PDB entry 9BYQ | electron microscopy, 2.20 A resolution | chains A and D of the 6 polymer chains in the assembly

Chain A (and D):
Name: Major DNA-binding protein
Organism: human gammaherpesvirus 4
Notes: chain D of this document is another copy of the same molecule, construct and numbering; everything in this record applies to it too
Reference sequence: P03227 (DNBI_EBVB9); numbering as in UniProt (aligned over 1-1128)
Amino-acid sequence (1128 residues; numbered 1 to 1128; the number before each row is that of its first residue):
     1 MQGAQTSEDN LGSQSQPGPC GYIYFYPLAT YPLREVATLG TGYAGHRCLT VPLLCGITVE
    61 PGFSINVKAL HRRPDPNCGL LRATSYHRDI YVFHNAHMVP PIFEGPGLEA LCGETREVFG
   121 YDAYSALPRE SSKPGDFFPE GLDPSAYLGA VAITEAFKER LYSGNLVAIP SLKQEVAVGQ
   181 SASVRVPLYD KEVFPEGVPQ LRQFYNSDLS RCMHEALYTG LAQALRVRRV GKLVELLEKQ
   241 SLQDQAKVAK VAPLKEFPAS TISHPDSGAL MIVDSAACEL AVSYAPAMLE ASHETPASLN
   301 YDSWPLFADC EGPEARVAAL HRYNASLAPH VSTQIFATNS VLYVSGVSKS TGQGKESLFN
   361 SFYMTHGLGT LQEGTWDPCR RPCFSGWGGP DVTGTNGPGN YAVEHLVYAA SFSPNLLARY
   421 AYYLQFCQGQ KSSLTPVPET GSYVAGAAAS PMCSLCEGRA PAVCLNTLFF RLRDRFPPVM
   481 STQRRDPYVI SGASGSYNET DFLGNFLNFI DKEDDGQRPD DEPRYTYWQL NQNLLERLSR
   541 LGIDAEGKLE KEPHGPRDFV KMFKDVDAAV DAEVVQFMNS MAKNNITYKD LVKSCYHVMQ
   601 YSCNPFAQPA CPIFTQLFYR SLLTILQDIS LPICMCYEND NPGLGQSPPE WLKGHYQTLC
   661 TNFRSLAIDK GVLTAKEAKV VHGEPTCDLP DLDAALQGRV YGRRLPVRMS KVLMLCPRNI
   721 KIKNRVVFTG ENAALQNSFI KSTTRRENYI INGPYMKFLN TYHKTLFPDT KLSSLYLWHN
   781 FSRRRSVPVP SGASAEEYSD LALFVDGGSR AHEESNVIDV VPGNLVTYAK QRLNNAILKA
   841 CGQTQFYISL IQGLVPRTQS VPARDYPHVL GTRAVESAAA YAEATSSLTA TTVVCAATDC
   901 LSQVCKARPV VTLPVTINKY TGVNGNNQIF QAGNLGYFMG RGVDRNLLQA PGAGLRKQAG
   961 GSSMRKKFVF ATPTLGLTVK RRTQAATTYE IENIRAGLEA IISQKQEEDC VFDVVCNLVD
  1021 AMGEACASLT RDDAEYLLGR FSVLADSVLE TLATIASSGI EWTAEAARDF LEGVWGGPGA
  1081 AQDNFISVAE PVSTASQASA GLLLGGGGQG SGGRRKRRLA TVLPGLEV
Not modelled in the structure: 1-8, 351-355, 391-393, 433-436, 511-524, 950-962, 982-1128
Metal / ion sites: Zn2+: Cys453, Cys456, Cys464
Curated features (UniProtKB/Swiss-Prot):
  - region: Leu1104 to Val1128 (Required for nuclear localization)

Chain A / chain D interface:
Pairs across the interface - 15 pairs, chain A then chain D:
  Asn585(A) with Asn585(D), hydrogen bond
  Tyr637(A) with Gln657(D)
  Gly654(A) with Gln657(D)
  Gln657(A) with Gly654(D), hydrogen bond (side chain-backbone); Thr658(D), hydrogen bond
  Thr658(A) with Gln657(D), hydrogen bond; Thr658(D), hydrogen bond; Thr661(D)
  Thr661(A) with Thr658(D); Asn662(D)
  Asn662(A) with Thr661(D)
  Asp669(A) with Asn927(D)
  Lys670(A) with Gln928(D), hydrogen bond
  Asn927(A) with Asp669(D)
  Gln928(A) with Lys670(D), hydrogen bond
Also at the interface, not in a pair above, chain A (16 interface residues in all): Lys247, Asp640, Asn641, His655, Ser665
Also at the interface, not in a pair above, chain D (15 interface residues in all): Lys247, Tyr637, Asn641, His655, Leu713

Summary:
16 residues of chain A face 15 of chain D across their interface; the contacts include 7 hydrogen bonds. Polar
contacts include Asn585(A)-Asn585(D), Gln657(A)-Gly654(D) and Gln657(A)-Thr658(D). Cys453(A), Cys456(A) and
Cys464(A) form the Zn2+ site.
Both chains are Major DNA-binding protein (human gammaherpesvirus 4). Entry 9BYQ (Two-subunit asymmetric unit
of Epstein-Barr virus annealase BALF2 ssDNA-annealing complex) was determined by electron microscopy.
